PDB entry 6VE5 | X-ray diffraction, 2.00 A resolution | chains A and B

# Chain A
Name: Mitotic spindle assembly checkpoint protein MAD2B
Organism: Homo sapiens
UniProt: Q9UI95 (MD2L2_HUMAN); residues 1-211 here = UniProt positions 1-211
Sequence (215 residues; each row starts with the number of its first residue; numbers below 1 keep their minus sign (Gly-3 is residue -3)):
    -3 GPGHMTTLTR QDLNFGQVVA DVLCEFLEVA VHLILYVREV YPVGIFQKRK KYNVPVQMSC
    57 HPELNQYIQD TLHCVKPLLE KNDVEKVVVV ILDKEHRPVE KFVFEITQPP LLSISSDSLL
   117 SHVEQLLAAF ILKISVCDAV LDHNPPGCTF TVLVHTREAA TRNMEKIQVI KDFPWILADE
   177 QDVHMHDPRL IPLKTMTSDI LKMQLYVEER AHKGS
Not modelled in the structure: -3 to 6, 209-211
Construct notes: expression tag (-3 to 0); conflict Ala124 (Arg in Q9UI95)

# Chain B
Name: Shieldin complex subunit 3
Organism: Homo sapiens
UniProt: Q6ZNX1 (SHLD3_HUMAN); residues 41-74 here = UniProt positions 41-74
Sequence (35 residues; numbered 40 to 74; the number before each row is that of its first residue):
    40 MWFPYDGSKL PLRPKRSPPV ISEEAAEDVK QYLTI
Not modelled in the structure: 40-47
Construct notes: initiating methionine (40)

# How chain A and chain B interact
Pairs across the interface (52):
  Tyr37(A) - Pro57(B)
  Tyr37(A) - Pro58(B)  hydrogen bond (side chain-backbone)
  Tyr37(A) - Ile60(B)  hydrophobic
  Pro38(A) - Ile60(B)
  Pro38(A) - Glu62(B)
  Pro38(A) - Ala65(B)  hydrophobic
  Gly40(A) - Lys69(B)
  Ile41(A) - Ile60(B)  hydrophobic
  Ile41(A) - Ala65(B)  hydrophobic
  Ile41(A) - Val68(B)  hydrophobic
  Gln43(A) - Leu72(B)
  Gln43(A) - Thr73(B)
  Gln43(A) - Ile74(B)  hydrogen bond (side chain-backbone)
  Cys56(A) - Val68(B)
  Cys56(A) - Leu72(B)  hydrogen bond (side chain-backbone)
  His57(A) - Ile60(B)
  His57(A) - Val68(B)
  Pro58(A) - Leu72(B)
  Glu59(A) - Pro58(B)
  Leu60(A) - Pro58(B)
  Tyr63(A) - Pro53(B)
  Tyr63(A) - Arg55(B)  hydrogen bond (side chain-backbone)
  Tyr63(A) - Ser56(B)
  Tyr63(A) - Pro57(B)
  Phe146(A) - Pro57(B)
  Val148(A) - Leu51(B)
  Val148(A) - Arg52(B)
  Val148(A) - Pro53(B)
  Leu149(A) - Leu51(B)
  Leu149(A) - Arg52(B)
  Val150(A) - Pro50(B)
  Val150(A) - Leu51(B)  hydrogen bond (backbone-backbone)
  His151(A) - Pro50(B)
  Met160(A) - Leu51(B)  hydrophobic
  Ile163(A) - Leu51(B)  hydrophobic
  Asp168(A) - Arg55(B)  hydrogen bond (backbone-side chain)
  Phe169(A) - Pro53(B)  hydrophobic
  Pro170(A) - Pro53(B)
  Pro170(A) - Lys54(B)  hydrogen bond (backbone-backbone)
  Pro170(A) - Arg55(B)
  Trp171(A) - Leu51(B)
  Trp171(A) - Arg52(B)
  Trp171(A) - Pro53(B)
  Ile172(A) - Leu51(B)
  Ile172(A) - Arg52(B)  hydrogen bond (backbone-backbone)
  Leu173(A) - Pro50(B)
  Leu173(A) - Leu51(B)  hydrophobic
  Ala174(A) - Leu49(B)
  Ala174(A) - Pro50(B)  hydrogen bond (backbone-backbone)
  Glu176(A) - Leu49(B)
  Asp178(A) - Arg52(B)  salt bridge
  Val179(A) - Pro50(B)  hydrophobic
Other interface residues (no listed pair), chain A (31 interface residues in all): Thr67, Thr147, Asn159
Other interface residues (no listed pair), chain B (20 interface residues in all): Lys48, Ser61
Interface features reported in the paper:
  - pairs named by the authors: Leu173(A)-Leu51(B), Ala174(A)-Pro50(B)
  - interface residues, chain A: Tyr37(A), Pro38(A), Met160(A), Leu173(A), Ala174(A)
  - interface residues, chain B: Pro50(B), Leu51(B), Ile60(B), Ala65(B)

# In short
The interface between chain A and chain B involves 31 residues on one side and 20 on the other, with 9
hydrogen bonds and 1 salt bridge. Polar pairs include Asp178(A)-Arg52(B), Tyr37(A)-Pro58(B) and
Gln43(A)-Ile74(B). The paper describes contacts between Leu173(A) and Leu51(B) and Ala174(A) and Pro50(B). The
paper reports interface residues Tyr37(A), Pro38(A) and Pro50(B) among others.
Chain A is Mitotic spindle assembly checkpoint protein MAD2B and chain B is Shieldin complex subunit 3, both
from Homo sapiens; the structure, X-ray structure of human REV7 in complex with Shieldin3 (residues 41-74),
was determined by X-ray diffraction, deposited together with 7LXD.
